1IBM - chains A and H of the 24 polymer chains in the assembly; structure by X-ray diffraction, 3.31 A resolution.

[Chain A]
Molecule: 16S ribosomal RNA
From: Thermus thermophilus
Sequence (1522 nucleotides; row label = number of the first residue in the row; note: 42 numbers in that range are skipped by the numbering (no residue carries them; nothing is unmodelled there); a row labelled like 190A-190L holds insertion residues (190A, then the next letters in order); numbering starts at 0):
     0 UUUGUUGGAGAGUUUGAUCCUGGCUCAGGGUGAACGCUGGCGGCGUGCCU
    50 AAGACAUGCAAGUCGUGCGGG
    73 CCGCGGGGUUUU
    88 ACUCCG
    95 UGGUC
   101 AGCGGCGGACGGGUGAGUAACGCGUGGGU
  129A G
   130 ACCUACCCGGAAGAGGGGGACAACCCGGGGAAACUCGGGCUAAUCCCCCA
   180 UGUGGACCCGC
190A-190L CCCUUGGGGUGU
   191 GUCCAAAGGGCUUU
   216 GCCCGCUUCCGGAUGGGCCCGCGUCCCAUCAGCUAGUUGGUGGGGUAAUG
   266 GCCCACCAAGGCGACGACGGGUAGCCGGUCUGAGAGGAUGGCCGGCCACA
   316 GGGGCACUGAGACACGGGCCCCACUCCUACGGGAGGCAGCAGUUAGGAAU
   366 CUUCCGCAAUGGGCGCAAGCCUGACGGAGCGACGCCGCUUGGAGGAAGAA
   416 GCCCUUCGGGGUGUAAACUCCUGAA
   442 CCCGGGACGAAACCCCCGACGA
   474 GGGGACUGACGGUACCGGG
   494 GUAAUAGCGCCGGCCAACUCCGUGCCAGCAGCCGCGGUAAUACGGAGGGC
   544 GCGAGCGUUACCCGGAUUCACUGGGCGUAAAGGGCGUGUAGGCGGCCUGG
   594 GGCGUCCCAUGUGAAAGACCACGGCUCAACCGUGGGGGAGCGUGGGAUAC
   644 GCUCAGGCUAGACGGUGGGAGAGGGUGGUGGAAUUCCCGGAGUAGCGGUG
   694 AAAUGCGCAGAUACCGGGAGGAACGCCGAUGGCGAAGGCAGCCACCUGGU
   744 CCACCCGUGACGCUGAGGCGCGAAAGCGUGGGGAGCAAACCGGAUUAGAU
   794 ACCCGGGUAGUCCACGCCCUAAACGAUGCGCGCUAGGUCUCUGGGUCU
   848 CCUGGGGGCCGAAGCUAACGCGUUAAGCGCGCCGCCUGGGGAGUACGGCC
   898 GCAAGGCUGAAACUCAAAGGAAUUGACGGGGGCCCGCACAAGCGGUGGAG
   948 CAUGUGGUUUAAUUCGAAGCAACGCGAAGAACCUUACCAGGCCUUGACAU
   998 GCUAGG
 1003A G
  1004 AACCCGGGUGAAAGCCUGGGGUGCCCC
1030A-1030D GCGA
  1031 GGGGAGCCCUAGCACAGGUGCUGCAUGGCCGUCGUCAGCUCGUGCCGUGA
  1081 GGUGUUGGGUUAAGUCCCGCAACGAGCGCAACCCCCGCCGUUAGUUGCCA
  1131 GCGGUUCGGCCGGGCACUCUAACGGGACUGCCCGCGAAA
  1171 GCGGGAGGAAGGAGGGGACGACGUCUGGUCAGCAUGGCCCUUACGGCCUG
  1221 GGCGACACACGUGCUACAAUGCCCACUACAAAGCGAUGCCACCCGGCAAC
  1271 GGGGAGCUAAUCGCAAAAAGGUGGGCCCAGUUCGGAUUGGGGUCUGCAAC
  1321 CCGACCCCAUGAAGCCGGAAUCGCUAGUAAUCGCGGAUCAG
 1361A C
  1362 CAUGCCGCGGUGAAUACGUUCCCGGGCCUUGUACACACCGCCCGUCACGC
  1412 CAUGGGAGCGGGCUCUACCCGAAGUCGCCGGG
  1446 AGCCUACGGG
  1459 CAGGCGCCGAGGGUAGGGCCCGUGACUGGGGCGAAGUCGUAACAAGGUAG
  1509 CUGUACCGGAAGGUGCGGCUGGAUCACCUCCUUUCU
Disordered / not traced: 0-4, 1535-1544
Metal / ion sites: Mg2+ site 1: U12, G22; Mg2+ site 2: U12, C526, G527; Mg2+ site 3: G15, U920; Mg2+ site 4 near G21 (its only coordinating residue here); Mg2+ site 5: G61, G105; Mg2+ site 6: G69, G70, U98; Mg2+ site 7: A109, G331; Mg2+ site 8: A116, G117, G289; Mg2+ site 9: C174, C175; Mg2+ site 10: G181, G183; Mg2+ site 11: U182, G183; Mg2+ site 12 near A195 (its only coordinating residue here); 64 more Mg2+ sites not listed

[Chain H]
Molecule: 30S ribosomal protein S8
From: Thermus thermophilus
Reference sequence: P24319 (RS8_THETH); residues 1-138 here = UniProt positions 1-138
Chain sequence (138 residues; numbered 1 to 138; the number before each row is that of its first residue):
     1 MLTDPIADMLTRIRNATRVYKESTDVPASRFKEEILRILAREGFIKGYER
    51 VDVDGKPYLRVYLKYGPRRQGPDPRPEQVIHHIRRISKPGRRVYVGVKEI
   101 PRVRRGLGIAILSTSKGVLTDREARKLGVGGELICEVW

[Chain A / chain H interface]
Residue-residue contacts - 72 pairs, chain A then chain H:
  C564(A) - Arg91(H)  hydrogen bond to the sugar
  C586(A) - Pro89(H)  phosphate contact
  C586(A) - Gly90(H)  sugar contact
  G587(A) - Met1(H)  hydrogen bond to the sugar
  G587(A) - Thr3(H)  phosphate contact
  G587(A) - Pro89(H)  phosphate contact
  G587(A) - Arg92(H)  salt bridge to the phosphate
  G588(A) - Met1(H)  sugar contact
  G588(A) - Leu2(H)  sugar contact
  G588(A) - Pro5(H)  phosphate contact
  C589(A) - Pro5(H)  phosphate contact
  C589(A) - Ala28(H)  phosphate contact
  C589(A) - Ser29(H)  phosphate contact
  C590(A) - Ser29(H)  phosphate contact
  C590(A) - Arg30(H)  hydrogen bond to the phosphate
  U591(A) - Arg30(H)  salt bridge to the phosphate
  G597(A) - Tyr94(H)  hydrogen bond to the base
  U598(A) - Tyr94(H)  phosphate contact
  C599(A) - Val95(H)  sugar contact
  C599(A) - Gly96(H)  phosphate contact
  C599(A) - Val97(H)  phosphate contact
  C599(A) - Ser115(H)  hydrogen bond to the base
  C599(A) - Val129(H)  sugar contact
  C599(A) - Gly130(H)  hydrogen bond to the sugar
  C599(A) - Gly131(H)  sugar contact
  C600(A) - Gly96(H)  phosphate contact
  C600(A) - Val97(H)  hydrogen bond to the phosphate
  C600(A) - Gly128(H)  sugar contact
  A640(A) - Ser115(H)  hydrogen bond to the sugar
  U641(A) - Ser115(H)  sugar contact
  A642(A) - Phe31(H)  sugar contact
  A642(A) - Ser113(H)  hydrogen bond to the sugar
  A642(A) - Thr114(H)  hydrogen bond to the base
  A642(A) - Ser115(H)  base contact
  A642(A) - Gly117(H)  sugar contact
  A642(A) - Val118(H)  sugar contact
  C643(A) - Arg92(H)  sugar contact
  C643(A) - Tyr94(H)  base contact
  C643(A) - Ser113(H)  hydrogen bond to the sugar
  C643(A) - Glu132(H)  hydrogen bond to the sugar
  A653(A) - Lys56(H)  salt bridge to the phosphate
  G654(A) - Met1(H)  sugar contact
  A753(A) - Met1(H)  base contact
  G755(A) - Met1(H)  sugar contact
  G823(A) - Thr3(H)  base contact
  C824(A) - Leu2(H)  sugar contact
  G825(A) - Leu2(H)  sugar contact
  G825(A) - Asp8(H)  hydrogen bond to the sugar
  G825(A) - Thr11(H)  base contact
  G825(A) - Arg12(H)  hydrogen bond to the sugar
  G825(A) - Asn15(H)  base contact
  C826(A) - Arg12(H)  sugar contact
  C826(A) - Asn15(H)  hydrogen bond to the base
  U827(A) - Val19(H)  sugar contact
  A828(A) - Lys21(H)  salt bridge to the phosphate
  A859(A) - Val19(H)  base contact
  A860(A) - Arg75(H)  hydrogen bond to the phosphate
  G861(A) - Arg75(H)  salt bridge to the phosphate
  G874(A) - Asn15(H)  base contact
  C875(A) - Thr11(H)  sugar contact
  C875(A) - Arg14(H)  hydrogen bond to the sugar
  C875(A) - Asn15(H)  hydrogen bond to the sugar
  G876(A) - Ala7(H)  sugar contact
  G876(A) - Thr11(H)  hydrogen bond to the sugar
  G876(A) - Arg14(H)  salt bridge to the phosphate
  C877(A) - Thr3(H)  hydrogen bond to the sugar
  C877(A) - Asp4(H)  sugar contact
  C877(A) - Lys88(H)  phosphate contact
  C877(A) - Pro89(H)  sugar contact
  G878(A) - Thr3(H)  sugar contact
  G878(A) - Lys88(H)  phosphate contact
  G878(A) - Pro89(H)  phosphate contact
Other interface residues (no listed pair), chain A (36 interface residues in all): G644, U652, C879
Other interface residues (no listed pair), chain H (43 interface residues in all): Arg18, Lys32, Pro57, Lys98, Lys116

[In short]
The interface between chain A and chain H involves 36 residues on one side and 43 on the other; the contacts
include 20 hydrogen bonds and 6 salt bridges. Among the polar pairs are G597(A)-Tyr94(H), C599(A)-Ser115(H)
and A642(A)-Thr114(H).
Here chain A is 16S ribosomal RNA and chain H is 30S ribosomal protein S8, both from Thermus thermophilus.
Entry 1IBM (Structure of the thermus thermophilus 30S ribosomal subunit in complex with a messenger RNA
fragment and ...) was determined by X-ray diffraction, deposited together with 1IBK and 1IBL.
